8FVR - chains F and A of the 8 polymer chains in the assembly; structure by electron microscopy, 2.42 A resolution.

# Chain F
Protein: DNA-directed RNA polymerase subunit beta
Source organism: Escherichia coli K-12
Notes: EC 2.7.7.6
UniProtKB: P0A8V2 (RPOB_ECOLI); residue numbers follow UniProt; this construct covers 1-1342
Chain sequence (1342 residues; row label = number of the first residue in the row):
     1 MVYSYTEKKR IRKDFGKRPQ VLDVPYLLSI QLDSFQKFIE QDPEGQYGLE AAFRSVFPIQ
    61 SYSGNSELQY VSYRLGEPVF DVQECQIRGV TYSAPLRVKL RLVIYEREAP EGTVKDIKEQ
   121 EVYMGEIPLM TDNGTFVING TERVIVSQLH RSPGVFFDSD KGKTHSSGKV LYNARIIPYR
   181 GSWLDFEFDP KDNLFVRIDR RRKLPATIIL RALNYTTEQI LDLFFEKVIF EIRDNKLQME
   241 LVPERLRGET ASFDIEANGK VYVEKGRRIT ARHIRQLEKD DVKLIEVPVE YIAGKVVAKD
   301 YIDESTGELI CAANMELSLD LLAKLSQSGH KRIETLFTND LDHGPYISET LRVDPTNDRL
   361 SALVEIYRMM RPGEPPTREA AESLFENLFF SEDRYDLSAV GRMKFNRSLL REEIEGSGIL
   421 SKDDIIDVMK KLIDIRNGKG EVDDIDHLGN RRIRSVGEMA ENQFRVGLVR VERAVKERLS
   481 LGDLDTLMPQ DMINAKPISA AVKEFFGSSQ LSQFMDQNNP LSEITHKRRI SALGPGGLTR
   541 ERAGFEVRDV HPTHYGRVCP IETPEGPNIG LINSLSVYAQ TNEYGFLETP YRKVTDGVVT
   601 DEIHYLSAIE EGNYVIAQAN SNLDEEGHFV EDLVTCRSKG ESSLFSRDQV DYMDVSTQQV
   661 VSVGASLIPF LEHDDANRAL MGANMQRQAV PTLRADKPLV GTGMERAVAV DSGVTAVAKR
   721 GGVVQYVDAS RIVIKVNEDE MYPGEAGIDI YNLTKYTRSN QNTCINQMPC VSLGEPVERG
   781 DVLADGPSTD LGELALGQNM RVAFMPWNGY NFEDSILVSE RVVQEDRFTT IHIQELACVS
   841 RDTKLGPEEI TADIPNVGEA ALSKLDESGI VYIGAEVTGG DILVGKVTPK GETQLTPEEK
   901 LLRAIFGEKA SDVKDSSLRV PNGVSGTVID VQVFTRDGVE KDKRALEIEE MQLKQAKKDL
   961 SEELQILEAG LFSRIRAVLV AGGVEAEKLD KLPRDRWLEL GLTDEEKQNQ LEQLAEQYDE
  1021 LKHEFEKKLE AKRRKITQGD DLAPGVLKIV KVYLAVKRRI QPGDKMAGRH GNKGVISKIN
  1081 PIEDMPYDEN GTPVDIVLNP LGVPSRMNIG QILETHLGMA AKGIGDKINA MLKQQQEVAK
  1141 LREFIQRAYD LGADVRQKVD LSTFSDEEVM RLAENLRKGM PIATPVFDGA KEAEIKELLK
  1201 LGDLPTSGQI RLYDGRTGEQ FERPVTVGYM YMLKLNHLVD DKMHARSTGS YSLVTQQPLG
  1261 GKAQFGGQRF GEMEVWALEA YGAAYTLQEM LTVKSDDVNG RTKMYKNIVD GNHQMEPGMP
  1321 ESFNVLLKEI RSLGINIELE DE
Disordered / not traced: 1, 891-912
Swiss-Prot annotation at these positions:
  - modified residue (N6-acetyllysine): Lys1022, Lys1200
  - mutagenesis: Ile561 (I561S: Resistant to antibiotics salinamide A and B), Ile569 (I569S: Resistant to antibiotics salinamide A and B), Ala665 (A665E: Resistant to antibiotics salinamide A and B), Asp675 (D675A/G: Resistant to antibiotics salinamide A and B), Asn677 (N677H/K: Resistant to antibiotics salinamide A and B), Leu680 (L680M: Resistant to antibiotics salinamide A and B), Glu813 (E813K: Disrupts the enzyme's active center)

# Chain A
Molecule: 53-nt DNA strand
Sequence (53 nucleotides; each row starts with the number of its first residue):
     1 CTTTGCTTAA GCATCCATAT GGTTGGGCTA CCTCTCCATG ACGGCGAATA CCC
Disordered / not traced: 1-36

# Chain F / chain A interface
Pairs across the interface (17; chain F residue first):
  Arg151(F) with DG40(A), base contact
  Lys163(F) with DG43(A), phosphate contact
  Arg175(F) with DT39(A), hydrogen bond to the phosphate; DG40(A), salt bridge to the phosphate
  Gly181(F) with DT39(A), base contact
  Trp183(F) with DT39(A), stacking on the base
  Asp199(F) with DA38(A), base contact; DT39(A), hydrogen bond to the base
  Arg200(F) with DT39(A), phosphate contact; DG40(A), phosphate contact
  Ile445(F) with DG40(A), base contact
  Asp446(F) with DG40(A), base contact
  Arg451(F) with DG40(A), base contact
  Gly537(F) with DG40(A), base contact
  Leu538(F) with DG40(A), base contact
  Arg542(F) with DA41(A), hydrogen bond to the base
  Val547(F) with DG40(A), base contact
Also at the interface, not in a pair above, chain F (16 interface residues in all): Gly536, Thr539

# Overview
16 residues of chain F and 5 residues of chain A are in contact; the contacts include 3 hydrogen bonds, 1 salt
bridge and 1 aromatic stacking contact. Among the polar pairs are Asp199(F)-DT39(A), Arg542(F)-DA41(A) and
Arg175(F)-DT39(A). UniProt lists 7 mutagenesis sites on chain F.
Chain F is DNA-directed RNA polymerase subunit beta (Escherichia coli K-12) and chain A is a 53-nt DNA strand;
the structure, CryoEM structure of E.coli transcription elongation complex, was determined by electron
microscopy (same publication as 8FVW).
